7VAO - chains B and D of the 12 polymer chains in the assembly; structure by electron microscopy, 3.40 A resolution.

== Chain B ==
Molecule: V-type ATP synthase alpha chain
Source organism: Thermus thermophilus HB8
Notes: EC 7.1.2.2
UniProt: Q56403 (VATA_THET8); residue numbers follow UniProt; this construct covers 1-578
Sequence (578 residues; numbered 1 to 578; the number before each row is that of its first residue):
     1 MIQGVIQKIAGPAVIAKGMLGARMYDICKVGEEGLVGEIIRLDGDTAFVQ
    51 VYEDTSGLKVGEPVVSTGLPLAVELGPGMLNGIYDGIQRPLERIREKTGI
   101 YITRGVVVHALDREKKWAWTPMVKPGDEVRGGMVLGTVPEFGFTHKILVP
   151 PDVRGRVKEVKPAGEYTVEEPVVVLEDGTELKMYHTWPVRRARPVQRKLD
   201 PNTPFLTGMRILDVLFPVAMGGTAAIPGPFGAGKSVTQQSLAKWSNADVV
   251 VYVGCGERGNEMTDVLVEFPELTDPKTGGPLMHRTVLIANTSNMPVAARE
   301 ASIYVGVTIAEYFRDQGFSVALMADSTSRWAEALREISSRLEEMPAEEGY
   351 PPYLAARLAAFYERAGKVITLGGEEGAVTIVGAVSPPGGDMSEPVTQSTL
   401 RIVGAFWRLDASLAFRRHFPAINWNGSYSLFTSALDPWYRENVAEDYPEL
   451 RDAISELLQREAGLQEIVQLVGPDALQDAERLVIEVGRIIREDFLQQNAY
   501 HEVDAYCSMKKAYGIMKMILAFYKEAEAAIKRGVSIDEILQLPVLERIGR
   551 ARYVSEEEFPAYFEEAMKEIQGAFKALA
Construct notes: conflict A232 (Ser in Q56403), S235 (Thr in Q56403)
Residues lining bound ligands: ATP (adenosine-5'-triphosphate): G228, P229, F230, G231, A232, G233, K234, S235, V236, E261, F419, P420, Q497, N498, A499, Y500

== Chain D ==
Molecule: V-type ATP synthase beta chain
Source organism: Thermus thermophilus HB8
UniProt: Q56404 (VATB_THET8); residues 1-478 here = UniProt positions 1-478
Sequence (478 residues; row label = number of the first residue in the row):
     1 MDLLKKEYTGITYISGPLLFVENAKDLAYGAIVDIKDGTGRVRGGQVIEV
    51 SEEYAVIQVFEETTGLDLATTSVSLVEDVARLGVSKEMLGRRFNGIGKPI
   101 DGLPPITPEKRLPITGLPLNPVARRKPEQFIQTGISTIDVMNTLVRGQKL
   151 PIFSGSGLPANEIAAQIARQATVRPDLSGEGEKEEPFAVVFAAMGITQRE
   201 LSYFIQEFERTGALSRSVLFLNKADDPTIERILTPRMALTVAEYLAFEHD
   251 YHVLVILTDMTNYCEALREIGAAREEIPGRRGYPGYMYTDLATIYERAGV
   301 VEGKKGSVTQIPILSMPDDDRTHPIPDLTGYITEGQIQLSRELHRKGIYP
   351 PIDPLPSLSRLMNNGVGKGKTREDHKQVSDQLYSAYANGVDIRKLVAIIG
   401 EDALTENDRRYLQFADAFERFFINQGQQNRSIEESLQIAWALLSMLPQGE
   451 LKRISKDHIGKYYGQKLEEIWGAPQALD
Unresolved in the structure: 1-4, 475-478

== How chain B and chain D interact ==
Residue-residue contacts - 71 pairs, chain B then chain D:
  Q7(B) with S51(D), hydrogen bond (backbone-side chain); E52(D), hydrogen bond (backbone-backbone)
  K8(B) with E49(D), salt bridge; V50(D)
  I9(B) with Y29(D), hydrophobic; E49(D); V50(D), hydrogen bond (backbone-backbone)
  G11(B) with Y29(D), hydrogen bond (backbone-side chain)
  K17(B) with E52(D)
  T55(B) with Y29(D)
  S56(B) with Y29(D)
  G57(B) with A28(D); Y29(D), hydrogen bond (backbone-backbone)
  L58(B) with A28(D); Y29(D), hydrogen bond (backbone-backbone)
  K59(B) with D26(D); A28(D)
  V60(B) with K25(D); V50(D), hydrophobic
  L91(B) with N120(D), hydrogen bond (backbone-side chain); V122(D), hydrophobic
  I94(B) with N120(D)
  R95(B) with N120(D); V122(D), hydrogen bond (side chain-backbone)
  I100(B) with L119(D); N120(D), hydrogen bond (backbone-backbone); V301(D), hydrophobic
  Y101(B) with L117(D); P118(D); L119(D), hydrophobic; F247(D)
  I102(B) with P118(D), hydrogen bond (backbone-backbone); N120(D)
  T103(B) with L117(D)
  F230(B) with L358(D), hydrophobic; R360(D)
  G256(B) with Y288(D)
  R258(B) with G330(D); Y331(D), hydrogen bond (side chain-backbone); I332(D); T333(D), hydrogen bond (side chain-backbone); E334(D); R360(D)
  G259(B) with R124(D); E296(D), hydrogen bond (backbone-side chain)
  N260(B) with K149(D); E334(D), hydrogen bond
  T263(B) with R124(D); R125(D)
  D264(B) with K126(D), salt bridge
  L266(B) with V122(D), hydrophobic
  T291(B) with E296(D)
  S292(B) with Y288(D), hydrogen bond; A292(D); E296(D)
  N293(B) with P118(D); E296(D)
  M294(B) with P121(D), hydrophobic
  V296(B) with T289(D)
  R299(B) with Y288(D); T289(D), hydrogen bond
  R329(B) with Y288(D), hydrogen bond; Y331(D)
  E332(B) with Y288(D)
  R335(B) with R280(D)
  E336(B) with G285(D); Y286(D); T289(D), hydrogen bond
  R340(B) with Y286(D)
  E348(B) with R280(D), salt bridge
  P387(B) with Y331(D)
Also at the interface, not in a pair above, chain B (46 interface residues in all): A10, I83, G99, E257, S339, E342, R417
Also at the interface, not in a pair above, chain D (46 interface residues in all): I48, A123, P127, G147, E243, I277, T293, E302, D327, L328, L361, R453

== Summary ==
The chain B/chain D interface involves 46 residues from each chain, with 18 hydrogen bonds and 3 salt bridges.
Polar pairs include K8(B)-E49(D), D264(B)-K126(D) and E348(B)-R280(D). Bound to chain B: ATP.
Here chain B is V-type ATP synthase alpha chain and chain D is V-type ATP synthase beta chain, both from
Thermus thermophilus HB8. Entry 7VAO (V1EG of V/A-ATPase from Thermus thermophilus, high ATP, state2-2) was
determined by electron microscopy together with 7VAI, 7VAJ, 7VAK, 7VAL, 7VAM, 7VAN and 11 further entries from
the same study.
